8J7D - chains J and K of the 12 polymer chains in the assembly; structure by electron microscopy, 2.70 A resolution.

Chain J (and K):
Name: Methylcrotonoyl-CoA carboxylase beta chain, mitochondrial
Source organism: Homo sapiens
Notes: EC 6.4.1.4; chain K of this document is another copy of the same molecule, construct and numbering; everything in this record applies to it too
UniProtKB: Q9HCC0 (MCCB_HUMAN); numbering as in UniProt (aligned over 1-563)
Amino-acid sequence (563 residues; row label = number of the first residue in the row):
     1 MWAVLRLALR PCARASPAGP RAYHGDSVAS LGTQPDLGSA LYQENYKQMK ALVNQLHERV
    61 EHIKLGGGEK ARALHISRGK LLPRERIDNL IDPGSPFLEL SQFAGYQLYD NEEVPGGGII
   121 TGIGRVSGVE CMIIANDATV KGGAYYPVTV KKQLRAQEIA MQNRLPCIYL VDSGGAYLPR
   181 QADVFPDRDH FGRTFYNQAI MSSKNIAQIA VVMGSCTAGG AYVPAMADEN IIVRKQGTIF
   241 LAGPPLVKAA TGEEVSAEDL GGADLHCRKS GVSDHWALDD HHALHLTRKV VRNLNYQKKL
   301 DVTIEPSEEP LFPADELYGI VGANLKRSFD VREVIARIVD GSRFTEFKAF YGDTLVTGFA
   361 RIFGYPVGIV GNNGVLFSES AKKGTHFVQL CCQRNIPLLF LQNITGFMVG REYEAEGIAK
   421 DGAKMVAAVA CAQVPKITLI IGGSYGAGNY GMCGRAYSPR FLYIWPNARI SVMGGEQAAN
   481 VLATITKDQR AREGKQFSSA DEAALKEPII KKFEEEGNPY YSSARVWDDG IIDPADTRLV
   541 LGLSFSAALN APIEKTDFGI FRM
Not modelled in the structure: 1-22
Small-molecule neighbours:
  - BTI (5-(hexahydro-2-oxo-1H-thieno[3,4-d]imidazol-6-yl)pentanal), molecule 1: L246, A249, A250
  - BTI, molecule 2: T405, G406, F407, V409, Q477, N480
Curated features (UniProtKB/Swiss-Prot):
  - region: R343 to N372 (Acyl-CoA binding)
  - modified residue: K70 (N6-acetyllysine), K141 (N6-succinyllysine), K495 (N6-acetyllysine), K511 (N6-acetyllysine)
Reported in the primary citation:
  - catalytic residues: F407, A447 (proposed by the authors, not directly observed)

Interface between chain J and chain K:
Contacting residue pairs (22; chain J residue first):
  Y23(J) - D92(K)
  Y23(J) - S127(K)
  Y23(J) - G128(K)
  Y23(J) - R288(K)
  H24(J) - R292(K)  hydrogen bond (backbone-side chain)
  D26(J) - R288(K)  salt bridge
  S27(J) - H285(K)
  V28(J) - K289(K)
  T303(J) - N295(K)  hydrogen bond
  E305(J) - R292(K)  salt bridge
  T345(J) - N293(K)
  E346(J) - H275(K)
  K348(J) - G271(K)
  K348(J) - D274(K)
  F350(J) - R268(K)
  Y351(J) - R268(K)
  Q393(J) - S202(K)  hydrogen bond (side chain-backbone)
  Q393(J) - N205(K)
  R394(J) - E229(K)  salt bridge
  R394(J) - N293(K)
  R394(J) - N295(K)  hydrogen bond (backbone-side chain)
  N395(J) - N295(K)
Also at the interface, not in a pair above, chain J (21 interface residues in all): G25, V302, F347, P366, H386, I396
Also at the interface, not in a pair above, chain K (23 interface residues in all): P93, D228, K269, S273, W276, L294, Y296

In short:
Chain J and chain K form an interface of 21 and 23 residues respectively, with 4 hydrogen bonds and 3 salt
bridges. Among the polar pairs are D26(J)-R288(K), E305(J)-R292(K) and R394(J)-E229(K). Ligands of chain J:
compound BTI. The paper reports catalytic residues F407(J) and A447(J).
Both chains are Methylcrotonoyl-CoA carboxylase beta chain, mitochondrial (Homo sapiens). Entry 8J7D (Human
3-methylcrotonyl-CoA carboxylase in BCCP-H1 state) was determined by electron microscopy, deposited together
with 7YBU, 8J4Z, 8J78, 8JAK, 8JAW, 8JXL and 3 further entries.
